4Y1R - chains A and B; structure by X-ray diffraction, 1.65 A resolution.

== Chain A ==
Molecule: Uncharacterized protein SAV1875
Source organism: Staphylococcus aureus subsp. aureus Mu50
UniProtKB: P0A0K0 (Y1875_STAAM); numbering as in UniProt (aligned over 1-171)
Chain sequence (179 residues; row label = number of the first residue in the row):
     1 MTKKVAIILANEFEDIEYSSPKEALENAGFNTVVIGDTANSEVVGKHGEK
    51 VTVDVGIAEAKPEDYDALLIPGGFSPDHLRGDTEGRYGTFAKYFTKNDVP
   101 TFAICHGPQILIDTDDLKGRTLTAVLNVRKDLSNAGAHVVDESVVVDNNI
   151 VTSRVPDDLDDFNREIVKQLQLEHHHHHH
Disordered / not traced: 1, 173-179
Differences from the reference sequence: expression tag (172-179)
Modified / non-standard residues: C105 (cysteinesulfonic acid; OCS)

== Chain B ==
Molecule: Uncharacterized protein SAV1875
Source organism: Staphylococcus aureus subsp. aureus Mu50
UniProtKB: P0A0K0 (Y1875_STAAM); residues 1-171 here = UniProt positions 1-171
Chain sequence (179 residues; numbered 1 to 179; the number before each row is that of its first residue):
     1 MTKKVAIILANEFEDIEYSSPKEALENAGFNTVVIGDTANSEVVGKHGEK
    51 VTVDVGIAEAKPEDYDALLIPGGFSPDHLRGDTEGRYGTFAKYFTKNDVP
   101 TFAICHGPQILIDTDDLKGRTLTAVLNVRKDLSNAGAHVVDESVVVDNNI
   151 VTSRVPDDLDDFNREIVKQLQLEHHHHHH
Disordered / not traced: 1-3, 173-179
Differences from the reference sequence: expression tag (172-179)
Modified / non-standard residues: C105 (3-sulfinoalanine; CSD)

== Interface between chain A and chain B ==
Contacting residue pairs (38):
  E12(A) - F74(B)
  F74(A) - E12(B)
  F74(A) - F74(B)  hydrophobic
  F74(A) - D77(B)
  F74(A) - H78(B)
  D77(A) - F74(B)
  D77(A) - H106(B)  salt bridge
  D77(A) - N127(B)
  H78(A) - F74(B)
  R80(A) - N127(B)
  R80(A) - K130(B)
  R80(A) - D131(B)  salt bridge
  G81(A) - L126(B)
  G81(A) - N127(B)  hydrogen bond (backbone-side chain)
  D82(A) - L126(B)
  T83(A) - L126(B)
  H106(A) - D77(B)  salt bridge
  I112(A) - K130(B)
  I112(A) - D131(B)
  I112(A) - N134(B)
  D113(A) - K130(B)
  D115(A) - K130(B)  salt bridge
  L126(A) - G81(B)
  L126(A) - D82(B)
  L126(A) - T83(B)
  N127(A) - D77(B)
  N127(A) - R80(B)
  N127(A) - G81(B)
  K130(A) - I112(B)
  K130(A) - D113(B)
  K130(A) - D115(B)  salt bridge
  D131(A) - R80(B)  salt bridge
  D131(A) - I112(B)
  D131(A) - D131(B)
  N134(A) - I112(B)
  N134(A) - N134(B)
  N134(A) - A135(B)
  A135(A) - N134(B)
Also at the interface, not in a pair above, chain B (20 interface residues in all): Q109, V128

== Summary ==
18 residues of chain A and 20 residues of chain B are in contact, with 1 hydrogen bond and 6 salt bridges.
Polar contacts include D77(A)-H106(B), R80(A)-D131(B) and H106(A)-D77(B).
Here chain A is Uncharacterized protein SAV1875 and chain B is Uncharacterized protein SAV1875, both from
Staphylococcus aureus subsp. aureus Mu50. Entry 4Y1R (SAV1875-cysteinesulfonic acid) was determined by X-ray
diffraction (same publication as 4Y0N, 4Y1E, 4Y1F and 4Y1G).
